6SHB - chains G and V of the 39 polymer chains in the assembly; structure by electron microscopy, 3.07 A resolution.

== Chain G ==
Name: CRISPR-associated RAMP protein, Cmr4 family
From: Sulfolobus islandicus REY15A
UniProtKB: F0NDX6 (F0NDX6_SULIR); numbering as in UniProt (aligned over 1-286)
Chain sequence (286 residues; numbered 1 to 286; the number before each row is that of its first residue):
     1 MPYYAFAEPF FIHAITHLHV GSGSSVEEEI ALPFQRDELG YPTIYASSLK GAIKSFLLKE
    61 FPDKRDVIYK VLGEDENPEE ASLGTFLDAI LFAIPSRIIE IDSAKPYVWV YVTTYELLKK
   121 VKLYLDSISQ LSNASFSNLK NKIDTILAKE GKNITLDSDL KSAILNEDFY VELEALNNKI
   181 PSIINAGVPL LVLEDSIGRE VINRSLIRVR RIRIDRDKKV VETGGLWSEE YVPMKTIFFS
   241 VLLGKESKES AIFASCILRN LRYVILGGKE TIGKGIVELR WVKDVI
Unresolved in the structure: 1
Differences from the reference sequence: engineered mutation Ala31 (Asp in F0NDX6)

== Chain V ==
Molecule: crRNA
From: Sulfolobus islandicus REY15A
Sequence (51 nucleotides; each row starts with the number of its first residue):
     1 AUUGAAAGUU CAAAGCUUAG AUACCCUGGA GGGAAACCAG ACUUAACACC A
Unresolved in the structure: 50-51
Differences from the reference sequence: conflict A1 (C2068518 in 323473489), U3 (G2068520 in 323473489)

== How chain G and chain V interact ==
Pairs across the interface (52):
  Gly21(G) - U9(V)  sugar contact
  Gly21(G) - U10(V)  phosphate contact
  Ser22(G) - U9(V)  base contact
  Gly23(G) - U9(V)  base contact
  Ser47(G) - G8(V)  sugar contact
  Ser47(G) - U9(V)  hydrogen bond to the phosphate
  Ser48(G) - G8(V)  phosphate contact
  Ser48(G) - U9(V)  hydrogen bond to the phosphate
  Lys50(G) - A6(V)  salt bridge to the phosphate
  Lys50(G) - A7(V)  salt bridge to the phosphate
  Gly51(G) - G8(V)  sugar contact
  Ala52(G) - G8(V)  sugar contact
  Lys54(G) - A6(V)  phosphate contact
  Lys54(G) - A7(V)  salt bridge to the phosphate
  Ser55(G) - G8(V)  hydrogen bond to the base
  Lys59(G) - G8(V)  base contact
  Leu72(G) - A7(V)  phosphate contact
  Glu74(G) - A6(V)  hydrogen bond to the sugar
  Asp75(G) - A6(V)  sugar contact
  Pro78(G) - A5(V)  base contact
  Pro78(G) - A6(V)  sugar contact
  Glu80(G) - A5(V)  sugar contact
  Ala81(G) - A5(V)  phosphate contact
  Ser82(G) - A6(V)  hydrogen bond to the phosphate
  Arg210(G) - G15(V)  hydrogen bond to the base
  Arg211(G) - A13(V)  hydrogen bond to the sugar
  Arg211(G) - G15(V)  salt bridge to the phosphate
  Ile212(G) - A13(V)  hydrogen bond to the sugar
  Ile212(G) - A14(V)  sugar contact
  Ile212(G) - G15(V)  hydrogen bond to the phosphate
  Ile212(G) - C16(V)  sugar contact
  Arg213(G) - A13(V)  hydrogen bond to the base
  Arg213(G) - A14(V)  phosphate contact
  Ile214(G) - A14(V)  hydrogen bond to the phosphate
  Ile214(G) - C16(V)  sugar contact
  Arg216(G) - A14(V)  salt bridge to the phosphate
  Lys219(G) - A14(V)  base contact
  Lys219(G) - C16(V)  phosphate contact
  Lys219(G) - U17(V)  salt bridge to the phosphate
  Val221(G) - G15(V)  base contact
  Val221(G) - C16(V)  base contact
  Leu226(G) - G15(V)  base contact
  Trp227(G) - A13(V)  base contact
  Ile265(G) - G8(V)  base contact
  Leu266(G) - G8(V)  base contact
  Gly267(G) - G8(V)  hydrogen bond to the base
  Gly267(G) - U10(V)  phosphate contact
  Gly268(G) - U10(V)  hydrogen bond to the phosphate
  Gly268(G) - C11(V)  phosphate contact
  Lys269(G) - C11(V)  hydrogen bond to the phosphate
  Glu270(G) - C11(V)  hydrogen bond to the phosphate
  Thr271(G) - A12(V)  phosphate contact
Other interface residues (no listed pair), chain G (41 interface residues in all): His19, Val20, Gln35, Gly73, Glu79, Val220

== Summary ==
The interface between chain G and chain V involves 41 residues on one side and 13 on the other, with 15
hydrogen bonds and 6 salt bridges. Polar pairs include Ser55(G)-G8(V), Arg210(G)-G15(V) and Arg213(G)-A13(V).
Chain G is CRISPR-associated RAMP protein, Cmr4 family and chain V is crRNA, both from Sulfolobus islandicus
REY15A; the structure, Cryo-EM structure of the Type III-B Cmr-beta bound to cognate target RNA and AMPPnP,
state 1 ..., was determined by electron microscopy, deposited together with 6S6B, 6S8B, 6S8E, 6S91, 6SH8 and
6SIC.
